Entry 7OZV (electron microscopy, 3.20 A resolution); this record covers chains A and P of the 5 polymer chains in the assembly.

== Chain A ==
Molecule: Replicase polyprotein 1ab
From: Severe acute respiratory syndrome coronavirus 2
Reference sequence: P0DTD1 (R1AB_SARS2); residues 1-932 here correspond to UniProt positions 4393-5324 (UniProt number = residue number + 4392)
Amino-acid sequence (932 residues; each row starts with the number of its first residue):
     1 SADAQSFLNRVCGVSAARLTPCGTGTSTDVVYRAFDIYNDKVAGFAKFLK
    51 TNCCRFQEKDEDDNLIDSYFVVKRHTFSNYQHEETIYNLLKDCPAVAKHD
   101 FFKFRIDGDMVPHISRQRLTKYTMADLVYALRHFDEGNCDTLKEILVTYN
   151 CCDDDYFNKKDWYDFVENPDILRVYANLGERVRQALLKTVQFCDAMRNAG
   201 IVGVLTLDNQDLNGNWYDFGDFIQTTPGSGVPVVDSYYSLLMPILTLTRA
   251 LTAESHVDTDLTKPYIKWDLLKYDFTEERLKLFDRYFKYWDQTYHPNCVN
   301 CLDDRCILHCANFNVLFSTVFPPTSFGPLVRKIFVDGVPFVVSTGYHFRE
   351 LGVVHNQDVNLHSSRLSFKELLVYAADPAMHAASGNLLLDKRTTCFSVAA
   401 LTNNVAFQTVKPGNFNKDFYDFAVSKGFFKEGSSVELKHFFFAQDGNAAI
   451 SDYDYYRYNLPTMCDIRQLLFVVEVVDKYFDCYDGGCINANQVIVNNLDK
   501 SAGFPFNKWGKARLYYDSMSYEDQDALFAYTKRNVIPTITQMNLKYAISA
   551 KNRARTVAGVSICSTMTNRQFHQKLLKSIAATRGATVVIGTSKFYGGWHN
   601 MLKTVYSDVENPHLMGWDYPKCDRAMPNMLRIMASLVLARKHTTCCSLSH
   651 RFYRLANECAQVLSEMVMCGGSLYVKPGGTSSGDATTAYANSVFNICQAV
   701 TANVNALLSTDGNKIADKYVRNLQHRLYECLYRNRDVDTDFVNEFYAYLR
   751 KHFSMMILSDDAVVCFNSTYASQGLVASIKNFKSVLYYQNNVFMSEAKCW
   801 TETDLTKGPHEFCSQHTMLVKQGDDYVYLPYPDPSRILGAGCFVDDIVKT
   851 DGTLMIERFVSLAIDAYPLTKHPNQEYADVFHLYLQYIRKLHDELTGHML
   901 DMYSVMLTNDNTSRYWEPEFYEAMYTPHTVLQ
Unresolved in the structure: 1-30, 51-117, 362-366, 897-909, 930-932
UniProt features mapped onto this chain:
  - region: Lys545 to Arg555 (Interaction with RMP Remdesivir), Thr582 to Pro620 (RdRp Palm N-ter)
  - active site: Ser759, Asp760, Asp761
  - binding site (Mn(2+)): Asn209, Asp218
  - binding site (Zn(2+)): His295, Cys301, Cys306, Cys310, Cys487, His642, Cys645, Cys646
  - site: Gln932 (Cleavage)
Bound ions: Zn2+ site 1: His295, Cys301, Cys306, Cys310; Zn2+ site 2: Cys487, His642, Cys645, Cys646

== Chain P ==
Molecule: Product RNA
Sequence (32 nucleotides; numbered -16 to 15; the number before each row is that of its first residue; numbers below 1 keep their minus sign (U-16 is residue -16)):
   -16 UUGGUCUCAAUACGGUAUGAGCCUACGCAGUG
Unresolved in the structure: -16 to 5

== How chain A and chain P interact ==
Residue-residue contacts (16):
  Arg513(A) - C9(P)  salt bridge to the phosphate
  Leu758(A) - G15(P)  phosphate contact
  Ser759(A) - G15(P)  hydrogen bond to the phosphate
  Asp760(A) - G15(P)  hydrogen bond to the phosphate
  Cys813(A) - U14(P)  phosphate contact
  Cys813(A) - G15(P)  phosphate contact
  Ser814(A) - G15(P)  hydrogen bond to the phosphate
  Arg836(A) - G13(P)  salt bridge to the phosphate
  Arg836(A) - U14(P)  salt bridge to the phosphate
  Ala840(A) - G13(P)  phosphate contact
  Lys849(A) - A12(P)  salt bridge to the phosphate
  Leu854(A) - G10(P)  sugar contact
  Leu854(A) - C11(P)  sugar contact
  Arg858(A) - C11(P)  sugar contact
  Arg858(A) - A12(P)  salt bridge to the phosphate
  Ser861(A) - A12(P)  hydrogen bond to the sugar
Interface residues without a listed pair, chain A (20 interface residues in all): Asp499, Lys593, Ala688, Asp761, Gln815, Glu857, Leu862, Asp865

== Overview ==
20 residues of chain A face 7 of chain P across their interface, with 4 hydrogen bonds and 5 salt bridges.
Among the polar pairs are Ser861(A)-A12(P), Ser759(A)-G15(P) and Asp760(A)-G15(P).
Chain A is Replicase polyprotein 1ab (Severe acute respiratory syndrome coronavirus 2) and chain P is Product
RNA; the structure, SARS-CoV-2 RdRp with Molnupiravir/ NHC in the template strand base-paired with G, was
determined by electron microscopy together with 7OZU from the same study.
